PDB entry 9FSV | X-ray diffraction, 2.75 A resolution | chains S and T of the 28 polymer chains in the assembly

Chain S:
Name: Proteasome subunit alpha type-6
Source organism: Saccharomyces cerevisiae
UniProtKB: P40302 (PSA6_YEAST); residues 0-233 here correspond to UniProt positions 1-234 (UniProt number = residue number + 1)
Amino-acid sequence (234 residues; row label = number of the first residue in the row; numbering starts at 0):
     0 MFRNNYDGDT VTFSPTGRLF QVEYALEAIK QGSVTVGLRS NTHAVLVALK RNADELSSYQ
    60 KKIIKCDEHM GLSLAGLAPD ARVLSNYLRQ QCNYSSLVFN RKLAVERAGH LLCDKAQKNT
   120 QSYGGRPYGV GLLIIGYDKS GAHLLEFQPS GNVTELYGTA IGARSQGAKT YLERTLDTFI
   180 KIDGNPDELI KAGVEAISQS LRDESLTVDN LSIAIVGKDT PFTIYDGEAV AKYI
Disordered / not traced: 0-2
UniProt features mapped onto this chain:
  - modified residue: Ser13 (Phosphoserine)
  - cross-link: Lys190 (Glycyl lysine isopeptide (Lys-Gly) (interchain with G-Cter in ubiquitin))

Chain T:
Name: Probable proteasome subunit alpha type-7
Source organism: Saccharomyces cerevisiae
UniProtKB: P21242 (PSA7_YEAST); residues -3 to 284 here correspond to UniProt positions 1-288 (UniProt number = residue number + 4)
Amino-acid sequence (288 residues; numbered -3 to 284; the number before each row is that of its first residue; numbers below 1 keep their minus sign (Met-3 is residue -3)):
    -3 MTSIGTGYDL SNSVFSPDGR NFQVEYAVKA VENGTTSIGI KCNDGVVFAV EKLITSKLLV
    57 PQKNVKIQVV DRHIGCVYSG LIPDGRHLVN RGREEAASFK KLYKTPIPIP AFADRLGQYV
   117 QAHTLYNSVR PFGVSTIFGG VDKNGAHLYM LEPSGSYWGY KGAATGKGRQ SAKAELEKLV
   177 DHHPEGLSAR EAVKQAAKII YLAHEDNKEK DFELEISWCS LSETNGLHKF VKGDLLQEAI
   237 DFAQKEINGD DDEDEDDSDN VMSSDDENAP VATNANATTD QEGDIHLE
Disordered / not traced: -3 to 1, 245-284
UniProt features mapped onto this chain:
  - modified residue: Thr-2 (N-acetylthreonine)

Chain S / chain T interface:
Contacting residue pairs (64):
  Asn4(S) - Leu6(T)
  Tyr5(S) - Asp5(T)  hydrogen bond
  Tyr5(S) - Leu6(T)  hydrophobic
  Thr9(S) - Arg126(T)
  Val10(S) - Gln19(T)
  Val10(S) - Asn123(T)
  Val10(S) - Ser124(T)
  Val10(S) - Val125(T)
  Val10(S) - Arg126(T)
  Thr11(S) - Leu6(T)
  Thr11(S) - Gln19(T)
  Phe12(S) - Gln19(T)  hydrogen bond (backbone-side chain)
  Phe12(S) - Tyr22(T)
  Phe12(S) - Ala23(T)  hydrophobic
  Phe12(S) - Arg126(T)
  Phe12(S) - Pro127(T)
  Ser13(S) - Tyr22(T)
  Pro14(S) - Tyr22(T)  hydrophobic
  Pro14(S) - Lys25(T)
  Thr15(S) - Lys25(T)
  Gly16(S) - Tyr22(T)
  Gly16(S) - Lys25(T)
  Gly16(S) - Ala26(T)
  Leu18(S) - Leu77(T)  hydrophobic
  Leu18(S) - Arg126(T)
  Glu105(S) - Lys59(T)
  His109(S) - Arg82(T)
  Cys112(S) - Arg82(T)
  Asp113(S) - Arg82(T)  salt bridge
  Asp113(S) - Asn86(T)
  Gln116(S) - Pro79(T)
  Gln116(S) - Asp80(T)
  Gln116(S) - His83(T)  hydrogen bond
  Gln116(S) - Arg126(T)
  Thr119(S) - Arg126(T)  hydrogen bond (backbone-side chain)
  Gln120(S) - His83(T)
  Gln120(S) - His119(T)
  Gln120(S) - Val125(T)
  Gln120(S) - Arg126(T)  hydrogen bond (backbone-backbone)
  Gln120(S) - Phe128(T)
  Ser121(S) - Ser124(T)
  Tyr122(S) - Ser124(T)  hydrogen bond (backbone-backbone)
  Ser149(S) - Pro79(T)
  Gly150(S) - Pro79(T)
  Asn151(S) - Ile78(T)
  Asn151(S) - Pro79(T)
  Thr153(S) - Leu55(T)
  Thr153(S) - Asn60(T)
  Glu154(S) - Val56(T)
  Glu154(S) - Lys59(T)
  Glu154(S) - Asn60(T)  hydrogen bond (backbone-side chain)
  Leu155(S) - Leu54(T)
  Leu155(S) - Leu55(T)
  Leu155(S) - Val56(T)
  Tyr156(S) - Leu54(T)  hydrogen bond (backbone-backbone)
  Tyr156(S) - Leu55(T)
  Tyr156(S) - Val56(T)
  Tyr156(S) - Pro57(T)
  Gly157(S) - Leu54(T)
  Lys168(S) - Leu54(T)
  Leu171(S) - Leu54(T)
  Glu172(S) - Ser52(T)  hydrogen bond
  Glu172(S) - Lys53(T)
  Leu175(S) - Lys53(T)
Interface residues without a listed pair, chain S (36 interface residues in all): Arg38, Lys117, Val152, Phe178
Interface residues without a listed pair, chain T (30 interface residues in all): Gly129

Summary:
The interface between chain S and chain T involves 36 residues on one side and 30 on the other; the contacts
include 9 hydrogen bonds and 1 salt bridge. Polar contacts include Asp113(S)-Arg82(T), Tyr5(S)-Asp5(T) and
Phe12(S)-Gln19(T).
Chain S is Proteasome subunit alpha type-6 and chain T is Probable proteasome subunit alpha type-7, both from
Saccharomyces cerevisiae; the structure, Yeast 20S proteasome with human beta2i (1-53) in complex with
epoxyketone inhibitor 16, was determined by X-ray diffraction, deposited together with 9FRW, 9FSU, 9FST, 9FT0
and 9FT1.
